PDB entry 2BAS | X-ray diffraction, 2.61 A resolution | chains A and B

Chain A (and B):
Molecule: YkuI protein
From: Bacillus subtilis
Notes: chain B of this document is another copy of the same molecule, construct and numbering; everything in this record applies to it too
Reference sequence: O35014 (O35014_BACSU); residue numbers follow UniProt; this construct covers 1-407
Amino-acid sequence (431 residues; row label = number of the first residue in the row; numbers below 1 keep their minus sign (Mse-23 is residue -23)):
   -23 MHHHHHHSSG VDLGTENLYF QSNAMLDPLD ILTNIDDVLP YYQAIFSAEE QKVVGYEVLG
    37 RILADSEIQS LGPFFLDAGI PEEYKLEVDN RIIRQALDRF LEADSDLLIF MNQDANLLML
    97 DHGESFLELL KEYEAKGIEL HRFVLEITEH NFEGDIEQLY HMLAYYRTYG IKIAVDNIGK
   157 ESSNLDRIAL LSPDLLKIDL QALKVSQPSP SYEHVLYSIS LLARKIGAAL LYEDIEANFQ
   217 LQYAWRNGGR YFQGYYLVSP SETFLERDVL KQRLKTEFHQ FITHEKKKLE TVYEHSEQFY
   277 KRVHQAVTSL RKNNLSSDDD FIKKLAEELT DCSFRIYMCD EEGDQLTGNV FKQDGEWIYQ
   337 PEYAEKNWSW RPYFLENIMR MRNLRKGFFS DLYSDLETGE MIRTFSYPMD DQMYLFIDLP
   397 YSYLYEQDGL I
Unresolved in the structure: -23 to 1, 181-184 (chain B: -23 to -1, 181-184, 401-407)
Sequence notes: initiating methionine (-23); expression tag (-22 to -17); cloning artifact (-16 to 0)
Modified positions: Mse-23, Mse1 (selenomethionine); Mse87, Mse95, Mse138, Mse314, Mse355, Mse357, Mse377, Mse385, Mse389 (selenomethionine; parent Met)
Covalently attached groups: beta-mercaptoethanol (BME) linked to Cys308
From the paper describing this entry:
  - self-association interface (contacts with another copy of this molecule): Asn343 to Tyr349
  - conformationally variable residues: Glu125
  - catalytic residues: Lys173, Glu209 (proposed by the authors, not directly observed)

Chain A / chain B interface:
Residue-residue contacts (113):
  Ala24(A) - Trp346(B)
  Glu25(A) - Lys342(B)  salt bridge
  Glu25(A) - Asn343(B)  hydrogen bond (backbone-backbone)
  Glu25(A) - Trp344(B)
  Glu25(A) - Trp346(B)
  Glu26(A) - Lys342(B)  salt bridge
  Gly155(A) - Asp162(B)
  Lys156(A) - Asn160(B)  hydrogen bond (backbone-side chain)
  Lys156(A) - Asp162(B)
  Glu157(A) - Asn160(B)  hydrogen bond (backbone-side chain)
  Ser159(A) - Ser159(B)
  Ser159(A) - Asn160(B)  hydrogen bond
  Ser159(A) - Leu161(B)  hydrogen bond (backbone-backbone)
  Ser159(A) - Asp162(B)  hydrogen bond (side chain-backbone)
  Asn160(A) - Gly155(B)
  Asn160(A) - Ser159(B)
  Leu161(A) - Leu161(B)  hydrophobic
  Leu161(A) - Val191(B)
  Leu161(A) - Ile195(B)  hydrophobic
  Asp162(A) - Gly155(B)
  Asp162(A) - Tyr188(B)  hydrogen bond
  Asp162(A) - Val191(B)
  Arg163(A) - Glu157(B)
  Ala165(A) - Ser187(B)
  Ala165(A) - Val191(B)  hydrophobic
  Ser187(A) - Ala165(B)  hydrogen bond (side chain-backbone)
  Ser187(A) - Leu166(B)
  Tyr188(A) - Asp162(B)
  His190(A) - Leu198(B)
  His190(A) - Lys201(B)
  His190(A) - Ile202(B)
  Val191(A) - Leu161(B)
  Val191(A) - Ala165(B)  hydrophobic
  Val191(A) - Leu198(B)
  Tyr193(A) - Lys201(B)
  Ser194(A) - Ser194(B)
  Ser194(A) - Leu198(B)
  Leu197(A) - Leu197(B)  hydrophobic
  Leu197(A) - Tyr349(B)
  Leu198(A) - His190(B)
  Leu198(A) - Ser194(B)
  Arg200(A) - Pro348(B)
  Arg200(A) - Asp367(B)  salt bridge
  Arg200(A) - Tyr369(B)
  Arg200(A) - Ser370(B)  hydrogen bond (backbone-backbone)
  Lys201(A) - His190(B)
  Lys201(A) - Asp367(B)  salt bridge
  Lys201(A) - Leu368(B)  hydrogen bond (side chain-backbone)
  Lys201(A) - Ser370(B)
  Lys201(A) - Mse377(B)
  Ile202(A) - Ser187(B)
  Ile202(A) - His190(B)
  Ile202(A) - Ser370(B)
  Gly203(A) - Ser370(B)
  Trp221(A) - Ser345(B)
  Trp221(A) - Trp346(B)
  Trp221(A) - Leu351(B)  hydrophobic
  Gly224(A) - Trp346(B)
  Gly225(A) - Trp346(B)
  Arg226(A) - Trp346(B)
  Arg226(A) - Leu372(B)
  Lys251(A) - Asp320(B)  salt bridge
  Lys251(A) - Asn343(B)
  His255(A) - Glu318(B)  salt bridge
  Ile258(A) - Glu318(B)
  Ile258(A) - Asn343(B)
  Ile258(A) - Ser345(B)
  Ile258(A) - Leu351(B)  hydrophobic
  Lys262(A) - Glu317(B)  salt bridge
  Lys262(A) - Leu351(B)
  Leu265(A) - Glu352(B)
  Leu265(A) - Mse355(B)
  Glu266(A) - Mse355(B)
  Glu266(A) - Arg358(B)  salt bridge
  Tyr269(A) - Mse355(B)  hydrophobic
  Tyr269(A) - Asn359(B)  hydrogen bond
  Glu317(A) - Lys262(B)  hydrogen bond (backbone-side chain)
  Glu318(A) - His255(B)  salt bridge
  Glu318(A) - Ile258(B)
  Glu318(A) - Lys262(B)
  Lys342(A) - Glu25(B)  salt bridge
  Lys342(A) - Glu26(B)  salt bridge
  Asn343(A) - Glu25(B)  hydrogen bond (backbone-backbone)
  Asn343(A) - Ile258(B)
  Trp344(A) - Glu25(B)
  Ser345(A) - Trp221(B)
  Ser345(A) - Ile258(B)
  Trp346(A) - Ala24(B)
  Trp346(A) - Glu25(B)
  Trp346(A) - Trp221(B)
  Trp346(A) - Gly224(B)
  Trp346(A) - Gly225(B)
  Trp346(A) - Arg226(B)
  Pro348(A) - Leu197(B)  hydrophobic
  Tyr349(A) - Leu197(B)
  Tyr349(A) - Arg200(B)
  Leu351(A) - Glu261(B)
  Leu351(A) - Leu265(B)
  Glu352(A) - Leu265(B)
  Mse355(A) - Leu265(B)  hydrophobic
  Mse355(A) - Tyr269(B)  hydrophobic
  Asn359(A) - Tyr269(B)  hydrogen bond
  Leu360(A) - Leu360(B)  hydrophobic
  Asp367(A) - Arg200(B)  salt bridge
  Asp367(A) - Lys201(B)  salt bridge
  Leu368(A) - Lys201(B)  hydrogen bond (backbone-side chain)
  Tyr369(A) - Arg200(B)
  Ser370(A) - Arg200(B)  hydrogen bond (backbone-backbone)
  Ser370(A) - Lys201(B)
  Ser370(A) - Gly203(B)
  Leu372(A) - Gly203(B)
  Leu372(A) - Arg226(B)
  Mse377(A) - Lys201(B)
Other interface residues (no listed pair), chain A (60 interface residues in all): Ser158, Lys247, Glu261, Glu341, Ile354
Other interface residues (no listed pair), chain B (63 interface residues in all): Ile154, Lys156, Ala178, Tyr193, Ala204, Ala205, Thr259, Glu341

Summary:
The interface between chain A and chain B involves 60 residues on one side and 63 on the other; the contacts
include 16 hydrogen bonds and 13 salt bridges. Among the polar pairs are Glu25(A)-Lys342(B),
Glu26(A)-Lys342(B) and Arg200(A)-Asp367(B). The paper reports catalytic residues Lys173(A) and Glu209(A);
conformational variability at Glu125(A).
Chain A and chain B are both YkuI protein (Bacillus subtilis); the structure, Crystal Structure of the
Bacillus subtilis YkuI Protein, with an EAL Domain, was determined by X-ray diffraction, deposited together
with 2W27.
